2R9H - chains B and E of the 6 polymer chains in the assembly; structure by X-ray diffraction, 3.10 A resolution.

[Chain B]
Molecule: H(+)/Cl(-) exchange transporter clcA
Source organism: Escherichia coli
Reference sequence: P37019 (CLCA_ECOLI); residue numbers follow UniProt; this construct covers 17-460
Sequence (444 residues; each row starts with the number of its first residue):
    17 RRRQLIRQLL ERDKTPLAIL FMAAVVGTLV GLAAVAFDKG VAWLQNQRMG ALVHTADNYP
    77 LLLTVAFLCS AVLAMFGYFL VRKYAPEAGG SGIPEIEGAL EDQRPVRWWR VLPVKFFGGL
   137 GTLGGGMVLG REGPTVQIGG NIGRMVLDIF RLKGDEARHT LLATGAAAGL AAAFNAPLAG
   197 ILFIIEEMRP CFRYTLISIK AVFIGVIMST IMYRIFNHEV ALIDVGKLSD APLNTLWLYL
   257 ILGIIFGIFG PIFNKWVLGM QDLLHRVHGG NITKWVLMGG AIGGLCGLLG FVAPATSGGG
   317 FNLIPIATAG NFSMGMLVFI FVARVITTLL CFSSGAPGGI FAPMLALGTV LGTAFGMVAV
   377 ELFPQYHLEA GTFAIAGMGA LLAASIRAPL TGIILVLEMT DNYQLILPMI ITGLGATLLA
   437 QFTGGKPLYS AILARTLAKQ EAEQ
Disordered / not traced: 17, 459-460
Construct notes: engineered mutation Cys-207 (Gln in P37019)
Swiss-Prot annotation at these positions:
  - motif: Gly-106 to Pro-110 (Selectivity filter part_1), Gly-146 to Pro-150 (Selectivity filter part_2), Gly-355 to Pro-359 (Selectivity filter part_3)
  - binding site (chloride): Ser-107, Ile-356, Phe-357, Tyr-445
  - site: Glu-148 (Mediates proton transfer from the outer aqueous phase to the interior of the protein), Glu-203 (Mediates proton transfer from the protein to the inner aqueous phase)
  - mutagenesis: Ser-107 (S107A: Uncouples chloride transport from proton transport), Glu-148 (E148A/Q: Abolishes proton transport, but permits the transit of chloride ions. Abolishes gating, permitting continuous rapid transit of chloride ions; when associated with A-445), Glu-203 (E203A/G/Q/S/T: Abolishes proton transport, and reduces chloride transport; E203C/I/L/V: Abolishes proton and chloride transport; E203D/H: No effect on proton and chloride transport ...), Tyr-445 (Y445A: Abolishes gating, permitting continuous rapid transit of chloride ions; when associated with A-148; Y445F/W: No effect; Y445L: Alters stoichiometry of proton/chloride exchange)

[Chain E]
Molecule: Fab fragment
Source organism: Mus musculus
Notes: antibody fragment or engineered binder
Sequence (221 residues; row label = number of the first residue in the row):
     2 VRLLESGGGL VQPGGSLKLS CAASGFDYSR YWMSWVRQAP GKGLKWIGEI NPVSSTINYT
    62 PSLKDKFIIS RDNAKDTLYL QISKVRSEDT ALYYCARLYY GYGYWYFDVW GAGTTVTVSS
   122 AKTTPPSVYP LAPGSAAAAA SMVTLGCLVK GYFPEPVTVT WNSGSLAAGV HTFPAVLQAA
   182 LYTLSSSVTV PSSSWPSETV TCNVAHPASS TKVDKKIVPR A
Disulfides: Cys-22/Cys-96, Cys-148/Cys-203

[Interface between chain B and chain E]
Contacting residue pairs - 13 pairs, chain B then chain E:
  Lys-243(B) / Arg-31(E)
  Asp-246(B) / Tyr-101(E)
  Pro-248(B) / Tyr-103(E)
  Pro-248(B) / Gly-104(E)
  Leu-249(B) / Tyr-103(E)  hydrogen bond (backbone-backbone)
  Asn-250(B) / Tyr-103(E)  hydrogen bond (backbone-backbone)
  Asn-250(B) / Gly-104(E)
  Asn-250(B) / Tyr-105(E)
  Gln-381(B) / Trp-106(E)
  Tyr-382(B) / Trp-106(E)
  His-383(B) / Trp-33(E)
  His-383(B) / Glu-50(E)  salt bridge
  His-383(B) / Trp-106(E)  hydrogen bond
Other interface residues (no listed pair), chain B (9 interface residues in all): Leu-384

[Overview]
9 residues of chain B face 8 of chain E across their interface; the contacts include 3 hydrogen bonds and 1
salt bridge. Polar pairs include His-383(B)/Glu-50(E), His-383(B)/Trp-106(E) and Leu-249(B)/Tyr-103(E). From
UniProt: 4 chloride-binding residues and 4 mutagenesis sites on chain B.
Chain B is H(+)/Cl(-) exchange transporter clcA (Escherichia coli) and chain E is Fab fragment (Mus musculus);
the structure, Crystal Structure of Q207C Mutant of CLC-ec1 in complex with Fab, was determined by X-ray
diffraction.
